8B6J - chains E and h of the 24 polymer chains in the assembly; structure by electron microscopy, 2.80 A resolution.

== Chain E ==
Name: Rieske iron-sulfur protein, ubiquinol-cytochrome C reductase iron-sulfur subunit
Source organism: Tetrahymena thermophila SB210
UniProtKB: I7MIC7 (I7MIC7_TETTS); numbering as in UniProt (aligned over 1-269)
Sequence (269 residues; each row starts with the number of its first residue):
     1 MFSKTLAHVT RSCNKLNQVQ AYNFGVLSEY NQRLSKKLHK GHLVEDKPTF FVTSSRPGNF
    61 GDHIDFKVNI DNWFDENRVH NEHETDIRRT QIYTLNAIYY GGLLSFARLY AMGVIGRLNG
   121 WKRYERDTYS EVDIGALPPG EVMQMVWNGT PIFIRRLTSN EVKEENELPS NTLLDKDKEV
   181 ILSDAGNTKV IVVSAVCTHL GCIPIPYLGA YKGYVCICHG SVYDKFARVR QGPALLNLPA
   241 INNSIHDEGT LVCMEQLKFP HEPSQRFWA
Disordered / not traced: 1-24
Ion coordination: 2Fe-2S cluster Fe: C197, H199, C216, H219
Small-molecule neighbours:
  - 2Fe-2S cluster (FES): C197, H199, L200, C202, C216, C218, H219, S221
  - 1,2-diacyl-sn-glycero-3-phosphocholine (PC1), molecule 1: Y93, N96, Y100, L103, L104, F106, A107
  - 1,2-diacyl-sn-glycero-3-phosphocholine (PC1), molecule 2: G102, S105, F106, L109, M112, G113, Q265, R266, F267, W268
  - 1,2-diacyl-sn-glycero-3-phosphocholine (PC1), molecule 3: A111, V114, I115, L118, N119, G120, W121, K122

== Chain h ==
Name: Transmembrane protein, putative
Source organism: Tetrahymena thermophila SB210
UniProtKB: I7M484 (I7M484_TETTS); residue numbers follow UniProt; this construct covers 1-130
Sequence (130 residues; each row starts with the number of its first residue):
     1 MNVTGAGLTH VKDFHSDEMR VFRGGLRHIA DKQGNLIYGS VNSSVRYYHD KMSYERGFIQ
    61 HSRSPSNQFI NFHFMLGGFR TYVLERFFKQ VWYRRNIRTF WFPVLISYTS GCITMRMYDN
   121 NCYDYFYFSD
Disordered / not traced: 130

== Chain E / chain h interface ==
Contacting residue pairs - 48 pairs, chain E then chain h:
  Y30(E) with G78(h); F79(h), hydrogen bond (side chain-backbone)
  R33(E) with F74(h), hydrogen bond (side chain-backbone); M75(h); L76(h); G77(h), hydrogen bond (backbone-backbone)
  L34(E) with G77(h); G78(h)
  L38(E) with L76(h), hydrophobic
  K40(E) with Q90(h)
  G41(E) with H73(h), hydrogen bond (backbone-side chain); R86(h)
  H42(E) with H73(h); R86(h)
  L43(E) with H73(h), hydrogen bond (backbone-side chain); L76(h), hydrophobic
  T53(E) with I59(h); H61(h)
  R56(E) with I59(h)
  F60(E) with G57(h); I59(h), hydrophobic
  W73(E) with F72(h), hydrophobic
  F74(E) with H61(h); S62(h); R63(h), hydrogen bond (backbone-side chain)
  D75(E) with R63(h), salt bridge
  E76(E) with F69(h); F72(h)
  N77(E) with Q68(h); F69(h), hydrogen bond (side chain-backbone); F72(h)
  R78(E) with R63(h); N67(h); F69(h)
  V79(E) with N67(h), hydrogen bond (backbone-backbone); F69(h), hydrophobic
  N81(E) with S66(h); N67(h), hydrogen bond
  E82(E) with N67(h)
  T85(E) with S66(h); N67(h), hydrogen bond
  R88(E) with S66(h); Q68(h), hydrogen bond (side chain-backbone); F69(h); I70(h)
  R89(E) with S66(h)
  I92(E) with P65(h)
  L95(E) with I70(h), hydrophobic
Interface residues without a listed pair, chain E (27 interface residues in all): K36, Q91
Interface residues without a listed pair, chain h (24 interface residues in all): F58, N71, T81

== In short ==
27 residues of chain E face 24 of chain h across their interface; the contacts include 11 hydrogen bonds and 1
salt bridge. Polar contacts include D75(E)-R63(h), Y30(E)-F79(h) and R33(E)-F74(h). Chain E binds 2Fe-2S
cluster and 3 copies of 1,2-diacyl-sn-glycero-3-phosphocholine.
Here chain E is Rieske iron-sulfur protein, ubiquinol-cytochrome C reductase iron-sulfur subunit and chain h
is Transmembrane protein, putative, both from Tetrahymena thermophila SB210. Entry 8B6J (Cryo-EM structure of
cytochrome bc1 complex (complex-III) from respiratory supercomplex of Tetrahymena thermophila) was determined
by electron microscopy, deposited together with 8B6F and 8B6H.
